4U7U - chains P and U of the 24 polymer chains in the assembly; structure by X-ray diffraction, 3.00 A resolution.

Chain P:
Protein: CRISPR system Cascade subunit CasE
Organism: Escherichia coli K12
Notes: EC 3.1.-.-
UniProt: Q46897 (CAS6_ECOLI); residues 1-199 here = UniProt positions 1-199
Amino-acid sequence (201 residues; each row starts with the number of its first residue; numbers below 1 keep their minus sign (Ala-1 is residue -1)):
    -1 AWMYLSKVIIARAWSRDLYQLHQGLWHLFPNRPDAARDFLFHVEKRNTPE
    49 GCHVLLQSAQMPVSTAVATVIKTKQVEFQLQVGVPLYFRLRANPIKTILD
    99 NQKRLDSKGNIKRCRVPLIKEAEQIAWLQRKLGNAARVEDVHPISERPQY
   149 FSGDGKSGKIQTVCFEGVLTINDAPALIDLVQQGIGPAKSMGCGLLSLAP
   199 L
Unresolved in the structure: 28-35, 151-152
Construct notes: expression tag (-1 to 0)
UniProt features mapped onto this chain:
  - mutagenesis: His20 (H20A: Loss of pre-crRNA cleavage)
Reported in the primary citation:
  - binding site for crRNA: Arg111, Arg113

Chain U:
Protein: CRISPR system Cascade subunit CasC
Organism: Escherichia coli K12
UniProt: Q46899 (CASC_ECOLI); numbering as in UniProt (aligned over 1-363)
Amino-acid sequence (363 residues; each row starts with the number of its first residue):
     1 MSNFINIHVLISHSPSCLNRDDMNMQKDAIFGGKRRVRISSQSLKRAMRK
    51 SGYYAQNIGESSLRTIHLAQLRDVLRQKLGERFDQKIIDKTLALLSGKSV
   101 DEAEKISADAVTPWVVGEIAWFCEQVAKAEADNLDDKKLLKVLKEDIAAI
   151 RVNLQQGVDIALSGRMATSGMMTELGKVDGAMSIAHAITTHQVDSDIDWF
   201 TAVDDLQEQGSAHLGTQEFSSGVFYRYANINLAQLQENLGGASREQALEI
   251 ATHVVHMLATEVPGAKQRTYAAFNPADMVMVNFSDMPLSMANAFEKAVKA
   301 KDGFLQPSIQAFNQYWDRVANGYGLNGAAAQFSLSDVDPITAQVKQMPTL
   351 EQLKSWVRNNGEA
Unresolved in the structure: 207-214, 363
Reported in the primary citation:
  - binding site for crRNA: Lys177, Asp179, Phe200, Val203
  - binding site for crRNA: Asp179

How chain P and chain U interact:
Contacting residue pairs (46):
  Leu3(P) with Phe200(U); Val203(U), hydrophobic
  Lys5(P) with Phe200(U)
  Lys72(P) with Phe200(U), hydrogen bond (side chain-backbone); Thr201(U); Asp204(U), salt bridge
  Val74(P) with Val203(U), hydrophobic; Asp204(U)
  Gln77(P) with Leu206(U)
  Leu84(P) with Leu206(U), hydrophobic
  Tyr85(P) with Ile197(U), hydrophobic; Trp199(U); Gly215(U); Thr216(U); Gln217(U), hydrogen bond (side chain-backbone)
  Phe86(P) with Trp199(U)
  Arg87(P) with Trp199(U)
  Glu119(P) with Ser16(U), hydrogen bond; Cys17(U); Lys266(U), salt bridge
  Asp138(P) with Glu218(U); Phe219(U), hydrogen bond (side chain-backbone); Ser220(U), hydrogen bond (side chain-backbone)
  Val139(P) with Ser220(U)
  His140(P) with Pro15(U), hydrogen bond (side chain-backbone); Phe219(U)
  Ser143(P) with Asn24(U), hydrogen bond (side chain-backbone); Met25(U); Gln26(U)
  Glu144(P) with Asn24(U)
  Arg145(P) with Met23(U)
  Gln159(P) with Asn24(U)
  Glu164(P) with Asp194(U); Ser195(U), hydrogen bond (side chain-backbone); Phe219(U)
  Gly165(P) with Phe219(U)
  Ser195(P) with Trp199(U)
  Leu196(P) with Trp199(U)
  Ala197(P) with Ile197(U), hydrophobic; Trp199(U), hydrophobic; Ala202(U), hydrophobic; Leu206(U)
  Pro198(P) with Ala202(U); Asp205(U); Leu206(U)
  Leu199(P) with Thr216(U)
Other interface residues (no listed pair), chain P (31 interface residues in all): Met1, Ser4, Leu53, Lys70, Thr71, Pro141, Val166
Other interface residues (no listed pair), chain U (27 interface residues in all): Arg20, Val193
The authors on this interface:
  - interface residues, chain U: Ile197(U), Phe200(U), Val203(U)

Overview:
31 residues of chain P face 27 of chain U across their interface; the contacts include 8 hydrogen bonds and 2
salt bridges. Polar pairs include Lys72(P)-Asp204(U), Glu119(P)-Lys266(U) and Lys72(P)-Phe200(U). From the
paper: a binding site for crRNA at Arg111(P), Arg113(P) and Lys177(U) among others; interface residues
Ile197(U), Phe200(U) and Val203(U).
Chain P is CRISPR system Cascade subunit CasE and chain U is CRISPR system Cascade subunit CasC, both from
Escherichia coli K12; the structure, Crystal structure of RNA-guided immune Cascade complex from E.coli, was
determined by X-ray diffraction.
